Entry 2BHE (X-ray diffraction, 1.90 A resolution); this record covers chain A.

[Chain A]
Molecule: Cell division protein kinase 2
From: Homo sapiens
Notes: EC 2.7.1.37
UniProtKB: P24941 (CDK2_HUMAN); residue numbers follow UniProt; this construct covers 1-298
Sequence (298 residues; numbered 1 to 298; the number before each row is that of its first residue):
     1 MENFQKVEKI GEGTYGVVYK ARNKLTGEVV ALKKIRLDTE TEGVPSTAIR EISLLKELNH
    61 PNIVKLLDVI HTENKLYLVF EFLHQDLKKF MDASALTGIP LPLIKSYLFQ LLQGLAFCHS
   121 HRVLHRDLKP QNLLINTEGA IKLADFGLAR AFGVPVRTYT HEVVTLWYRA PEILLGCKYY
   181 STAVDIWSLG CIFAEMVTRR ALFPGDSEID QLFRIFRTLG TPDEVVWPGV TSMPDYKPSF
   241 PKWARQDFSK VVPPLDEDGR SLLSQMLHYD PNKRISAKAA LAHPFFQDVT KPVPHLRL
Not modelled in the structure: 36-44, 149-163
Swiss-Prot annotation at these positions:
  - active site: Asp127 (Proton acceptor)
  - binding site (ATP): Ile10 to Val18, Lys33, Glu81 to Leu83, Asp86, Lys129 to Asn132, Asp145
  - binding site (Mg(2+)): Asn132, Asp145
  - site (CDK7 binding): Lys9, Lys88, Lys89, Leu166
  - modified residue: Met1 (N-acetylmethionine), Lys6 (N6-acetyllysine), Thr14 (Phosphothreonine), Tyr15 (Phosphotyrosine), Tyr19 (Phosphotyrosine), Thr160 (Phosphothreonine)
  - natural variant: Pro45 (P45L: In a glioblastoma multiforme sample)
  - mutagenesis: Lys9 (K9F: Reduced phosphorylation by CAK), Thr14 (T14A: 2-fold increase in activity), Tyr15 (Y15F: 2-fold increase in activity), Lys88 to Lys89 (Reduced phosphorylation by CAK), Thr160 (T160A: Abolishes activity), Leu166 (L166R: Reduced phosphorylation by CAK and reduced kinase activity)
Small-molecule neighbours: 5-BROMO-INDIRUBINE (BRY; (2Z)-5'-bromo-2,3'-biindole-2',3(1h,1'h)-dione ammoniate): Ile10, Val18, Ala31, Lys33, Val64, Phe80, Glu81, Phe82, Leu83, His84, Gln85, Asp86, Leu134, Asp145

[Summary]
Ligands of chain A: 5-BROMO-INDIRUBINE. UniProt lists active-site residue Asp127, 19 ATP-binding residues,
Mg2+-binding residues Asn132 and Asp145 and 7 mutagenesis sites.
Chain A is Cell division protein kinase 2 (Homo sapiens); the structure, Human cyclin dependent protein kinase
2 in complex with the inhibitor 5-bromo-indirubine, was determined by X-ray diffraction (same publication as
2BHH).
